PDB entry 2C1N | X-ray diffraction, 2.00 A resolution | chains A and C

Chain A:
Protein: 14-3-3 protein zeta/delta
Source organism: Homo sapiens
UniProtKB: P63104 (1433Z_HUMAN); residue numbers follow UniProt; this construct covers 1-245
Sequence (258 residues; each row starts with the number of its first residue; numbers below 1 keep their minus sign (Met-12 is residue -12)):
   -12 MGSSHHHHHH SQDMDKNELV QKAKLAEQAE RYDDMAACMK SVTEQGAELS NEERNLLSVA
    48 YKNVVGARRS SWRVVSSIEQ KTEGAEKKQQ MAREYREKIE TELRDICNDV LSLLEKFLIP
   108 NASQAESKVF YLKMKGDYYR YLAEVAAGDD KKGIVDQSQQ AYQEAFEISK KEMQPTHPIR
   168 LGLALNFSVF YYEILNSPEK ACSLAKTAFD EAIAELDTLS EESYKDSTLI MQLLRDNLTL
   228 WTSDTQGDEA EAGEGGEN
Unresolved in the structure: -12 to 0, 134-138, 231-245
Construct notes: expression tag (-12 to 0)

Chain C:
Protein: Histone H3 acetylphosphopeptide
Notes: fragment: 14-3-3, histone h3 acetylphosphopeptide residues 7-14
Sequence (8 residues; numbered 7 to 14; the number before each row is that of its first residue):
     7 ARKSTGGK
Modified residues: Ser10 (phosphoserine; SEP)

Chain A / chain C interface:
Pairs across the interface - 21 pairs, chain A then chain C:
  Lys49(A) - Thr11(C)
  Lys49(A) - Gly12(C)
  Lys49(A) - Gly13(C)
  Arg56(A) - Ser10(C)
  Arg56(A) - Gly12(C)
  Lys120(A) - Thr11(C)
  Arg127(A) - Ser10(C)
  Tyr128(A) - Ser10(C)
  Tyr128(A) - Gly12(C)
  Gly169(A) - Thr11(C)
  Leu172(A) - Lys9(C)
  Leu172(A) - Thr11(C)
  Asn173(A) - Ser10(C)
  Asn173(A) - Thr11(C)  hydrogen bond (side chain-backbone)
  Val176(A) - Arg8(C)
  Val176(A) - Lys9(C)
  Glu180(A) - Arg8(C)  salt bridge
  Leu220(A) - Lys9(C)
  Asp223(A) - Lys9(C)
  Asn224(A) - Arg8(C)
  Asn224(A) - Lys9(C)  hydrogen bond (side chain-backbone)
Other interface residues (no listed pair), chain A (16 interface residues in all): Glu131, Leu227, Trp228
Other interface residues (no listed pair), chain C (7 interface residues in all): Ala7

Summary:
16 residues of chain A face 7 of chain C across their interface; the contacts include 2 hydrogen bonds and 1
salt bridge. Polar pairs include Glu180(A)-Arg8(C), Asn173(A)-Thr11(C) and Asn224(A)-Lys9(C).
Chain A is 14-3-3 protein zeta/delta (Homo sapiens) and chain C is Histone H3 acetylphosphopeptide; the
structure, Molecular basis for the recognition of phosphorylated and phosphoacetylated histone H3 by 14-3-3,
was determined by X-ray diffraction, deposited together with 2C1J.
